Entry 8TUG (electron microscopy, 3.50 A resolution); this record covers chains B and R of the 16 polymer chains in the assembly.

== Chain B ==
Molecule: DNA-directed RNA polymerase subunit beta
Source organism: Saccharomyces cerevisiae
Notes: EC 2.7.7.6
Reference sequence: A0A6A5Q4H2 (A0A6A5Q4H2_YEASX); residues 1-1224 here = UniProt positions 1-1224
Sequence (1224 residues; numbered 1 to 1224; the number before each row is that of its first residue):
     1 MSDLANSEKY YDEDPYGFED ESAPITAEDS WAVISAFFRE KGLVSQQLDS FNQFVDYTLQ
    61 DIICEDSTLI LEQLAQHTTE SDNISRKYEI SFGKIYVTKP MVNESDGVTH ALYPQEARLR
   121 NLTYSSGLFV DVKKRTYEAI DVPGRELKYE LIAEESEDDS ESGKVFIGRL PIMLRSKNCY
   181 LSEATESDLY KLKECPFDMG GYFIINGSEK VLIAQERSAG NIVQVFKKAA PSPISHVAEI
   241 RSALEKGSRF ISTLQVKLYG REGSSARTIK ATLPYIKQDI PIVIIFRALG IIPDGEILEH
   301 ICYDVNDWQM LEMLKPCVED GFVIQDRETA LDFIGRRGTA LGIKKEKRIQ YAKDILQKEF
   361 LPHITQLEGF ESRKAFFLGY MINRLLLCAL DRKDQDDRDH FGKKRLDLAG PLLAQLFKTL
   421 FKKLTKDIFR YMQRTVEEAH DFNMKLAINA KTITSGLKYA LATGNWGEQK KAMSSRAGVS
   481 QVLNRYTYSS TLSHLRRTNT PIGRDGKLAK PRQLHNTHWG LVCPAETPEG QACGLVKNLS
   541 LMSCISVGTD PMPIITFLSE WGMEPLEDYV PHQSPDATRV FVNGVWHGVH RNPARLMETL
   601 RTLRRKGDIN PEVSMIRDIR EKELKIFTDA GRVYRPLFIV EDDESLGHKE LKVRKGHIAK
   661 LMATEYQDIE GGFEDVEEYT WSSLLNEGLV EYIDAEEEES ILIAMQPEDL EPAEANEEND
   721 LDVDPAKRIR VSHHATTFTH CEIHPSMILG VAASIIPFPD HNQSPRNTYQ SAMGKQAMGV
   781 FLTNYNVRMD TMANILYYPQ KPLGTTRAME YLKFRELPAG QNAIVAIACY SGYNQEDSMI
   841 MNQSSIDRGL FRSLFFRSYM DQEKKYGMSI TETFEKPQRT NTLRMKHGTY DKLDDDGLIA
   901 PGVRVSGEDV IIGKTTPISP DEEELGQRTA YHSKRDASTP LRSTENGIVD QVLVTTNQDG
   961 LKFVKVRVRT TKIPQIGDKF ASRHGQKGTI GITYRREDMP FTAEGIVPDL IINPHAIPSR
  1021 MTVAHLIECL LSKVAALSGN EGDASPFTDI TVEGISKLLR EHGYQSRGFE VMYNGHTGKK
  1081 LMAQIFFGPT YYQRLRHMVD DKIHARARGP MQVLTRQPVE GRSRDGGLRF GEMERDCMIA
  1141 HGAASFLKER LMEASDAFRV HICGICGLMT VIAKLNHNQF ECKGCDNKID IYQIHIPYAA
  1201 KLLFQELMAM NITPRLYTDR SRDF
Unresolved in the structure: 1-19, 73-86, 140-161, 244-251, 340-346, 436-441, 468-475, 503-513, 673-676, 717-735, 880-944
Bound ions: Zn2+: Cys1163, Cys1166, Cys1182, Cys1185

== Chain R ==
Molecule: 10-nt RNA strand
Sequence (10 nucleotides; numbered 1 to 10; the number before each row is that of its first residue):
     1 AUCGAGAGGA

== Chain B / chain R interface ==
Pairs across the interface (10):
  Gln481(B) with G6(R), hydrogen bond to the phosphate; A7(R), sugar contact
  Gln776(B) with G8(R), hydrogen bond to the phosphate; G9(R), hydrogen bond to the phosphate
  Lys979(B) with A10(R), salt bridge to the phosphate
  Lys987(B) with A10(R), phosphate contact
  His1097(B) with G8(R), sugar contact; G9(R), sugar contact
  Arg1124(B) with A1(R), sugar contact; U2(R), salt bridge to the phosphate
Also at the interface, not in a pair above, chain B (10 interface residues in all): Ala477, Gly478, Arg497, Lys1102
Also at the interface, not in a pair above, chain R (8 interface residues in all): A5

== Overview ==
The interface between chain B and chain R involves 10 residues on one side and 8 on the other, with 3 hydrogen
bonds and 2 salt bridges. Polar contacts include Gln481(B)-G6(R), Gln776(B)-G8(R) and Gln776(B)-G9(R).
Cys1163(B), Cys1166(B), Cys1182(B) and Cys1185(B) coordinate Zn2+.
Chain B is DNA-directed RNA polymerase subunit beta (Saccharomyces cerevisiae) and chain R is a 10-nt RNA
strand; the structure, Cryo-EM structure of CPD-stalled Pol II in complex with Rad26 (engaged state), was
determined by electron microscopy together with 8TVP, 8TVQ, 8TVS, 8TVV, 8TVW, 8TVX and 8TVY from the same
study.
